Entry 6F3N (X-ray diffraction, 1.85 A resolution); this record covers chains C and D of the 4 polymer chains in the assembly.

# Chain C (and D)
Protein: Adenosylhomocysteinase
Organism: Pseudomonas aeruginosa (strain ATCC 15692 / DSM 22644 / CIP 104116 / JCM 14847 / LMG 12228 / 1C / PRS 101 / PAO1)
Notes: EC 3.3.1.1; chain D of this document is another copy of the same molecule, construct and numbering; everything in this record applies to it too
Reference sequence: Q9I685 (SAHH_PSEAE); numbering as in UniProt (aligned over 1-469)
Chain sequence (472 residues; each row starts with the number of its first residue; numbers below 1 keep their minus sign (Ser-2 is residue -2)):
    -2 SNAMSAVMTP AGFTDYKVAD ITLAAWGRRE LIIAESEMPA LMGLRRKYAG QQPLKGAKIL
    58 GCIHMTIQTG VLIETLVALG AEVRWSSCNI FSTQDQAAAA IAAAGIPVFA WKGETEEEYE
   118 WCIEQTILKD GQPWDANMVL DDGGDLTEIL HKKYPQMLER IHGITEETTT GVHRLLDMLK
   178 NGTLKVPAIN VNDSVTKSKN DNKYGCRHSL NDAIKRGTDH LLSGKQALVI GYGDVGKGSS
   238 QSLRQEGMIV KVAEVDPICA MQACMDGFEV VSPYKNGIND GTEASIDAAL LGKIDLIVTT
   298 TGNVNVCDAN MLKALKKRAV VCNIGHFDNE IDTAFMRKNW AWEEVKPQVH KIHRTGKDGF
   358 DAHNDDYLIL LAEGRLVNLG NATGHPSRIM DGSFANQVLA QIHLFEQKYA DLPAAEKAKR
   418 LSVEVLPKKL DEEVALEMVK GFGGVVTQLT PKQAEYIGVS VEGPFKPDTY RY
Not modelled in the structure: -2 to 9 (chain D: -2 to 8)
Sequence notes: expression tag (-2 to 0)
Bound ions: K+: Gln65, Thr380, His382; Zn2+: Cys85, Asp139, His323
Ligand contacts:
  - adenosine (ADN): Ile60, His61, Thr63, Gln65, Thr66, Asp139, Glu164, Thr165, Lys194, Asp198, His323, Leu373, Asn375, Leu376, Thr380, Gly381, His382, Met387, Phe391
  - NAD (nicotinamide-adenine-dinucleotide), molecule 1: Thr165, Thr166, Thr167, Lys194, Asp198, Asn199, Cys203, Ile227, Gly228, Tyr229, Gly230, Asp231, Val232, Gly233, Ala250, Glu251, Val252, Asp253, Cys256, Thr297, Thr298, Gly299, Asn300, Val303, Ile321, Gly322, His323, Leu373, Asn375, His382
  - NAD, molecule 2: Leu446, Gln450, Ile454, Lys463, Tyr467
Swiss-Prot annotation at these positions:
  - binding site (substrate): Thr63, Asp139, Glu164, Lys194, Asp198
  - binding site (NAD(+)): Thr165 to Thr167, Asn199, Gly228 to Gly233, Glu251, Asn300, Ile321 to His323, Asn375
Reported in the primary citation:
  - mutagenesis - Q65A: decreased catalytic activity on K+ ions
  - mutagenesis - Q65A: decreased binding to adenosine

# Chain C / chain D interface
Residue-residue contacts (145; chain C residue first):
  His170(C) with Tyr453(D); Ile454(D)
  Asp190(C) with Arg468(D), hydrogen bond (backbone-side chain)
  Val192(C) with Ile255(D), hydrophobic; Arg468(D)
  Thr193(C) with Met258(D)
  Lys196(C) with Lys196(D); Arg468(D); Tyr469(D), hydrogen bond (side chain-backbone)
  Asn197(C) with Met258(D); Met262(D)
  Tyr201(C) with Gln259(D); Met262(D), hydrophobic; Asp263(D), hydrogen bond
  Arg204(C) with Met262(D), hydrogen bond (side chain-backbone)
  Gly230(C) with Tyr467(D)
  Asp231(C) with Tyr467(D); Tyr469(D)
  Lys234(C) with Tyr469(D)
  Glu251(C) with Val443(D); Thr444(D), hydrogen bond (backbone-backbone)
  Val252(C) with Val443(D); Thr444(D); Leu446(D), hydrophobic; Phe462(D)
  Asp253(C) with Phe462(D); Lys463(D), salt bridge; Tyr469(D)
  Pro254(C) with Glu429(D); Ala432(D); Leu433(D); Val436(D); Phe462(D)
  Ile255(C) with Val192(D), hydrophobic; Asp428(D); Glu429(D); Ala432(D); Tyr469(D), hydrophobic
  Cys256(C) with Lys463(D); Tyr469(D), hydrophobic
  Ala257(C) with Val436(D)
  Met258(C) with Thr193(D); Lys196(D); Asn197(D); Met435(D), hydrophobic; Val436(D)
  Gln259(C) with Tyr201(D); Tyr469(D), hydrogen bond (side chain-backbone)
  Cys261(C) with Phe439(D), hydrophobic
  Met262(C) with Asn197(D); Tyr201(D), hydrophobic; Arg204(D), hydrogen bond (backbone-side chain); Ile386(D), hydrophobic; Met435(D), hydrophobic; Phe439(D), hydrophobic
  Asp263(C) with Tyr201(D), hydrogen bond
  Val267(C) with Gly441(D); Val442(D), hydrogen bond (backbone-backbone)
  Val268(C) with Val442(D)
  Ser269(C) with Val442(D); Thr444(D), hydrogen bond
  Pro270(C) with Thr444(D)
  Asn273(C) with Val442(D)
  Gly274(C) with Val442(D); Val443(D); Thr444(D); Gln445(D), hydrogen bond (backbone-backbone)
  Ile275(C) with Gln445(D)
  Asn276(C) with Thr447(D)
  Gly299(C) with Tyr453(D)
  Asn300(C) with Leu446(D); Gln450(D); Tyr453(D); Ile454(D)
  Val301(C) with Gln450(D), hydrogen bond (backbone-side chain); Tyr453(D), hydrophobic
  Asn302(C) with Gln450(D), hydrogen bond (backbone-side chain)
  Val303(C) with Gln450(D)
  Asn326(C) with Tyr453(D)
  Ile386(C) with Met262(D), hydrophobic
  Asp428(C) with Ile255(D)
  Glu429(C) with Pro254(D); Ile255(D)
  Ala432(C) with Pro254(D); Ile255(D)
  Leu433(C) with Pro254(D)
  Met435(C) with Met258(D), hydrophobic; Met262(D), hydrophobic
  Val436(C) with Pro254(D); Ala257(D); Met258(D)
  Phe439(C) with Cys261(D), hydrophobic; Met262(D), hydrophobic
  Gly441(C) with Val267(D)
  Val442(C) with Val267(D), hydrogen bond (backbone-backbone); Val268(D); Ser269(D); Asn273(D); Gly274(D)
  Val443(C) with Glu251(D); Val252(D); Gly274(D)
  Thr444(C) with Glu251(D), hydrogen bond (backbone-backbone); Val252(D); Ser269(D), hydrogen bond; Pro270(D); Gly274(D)
  Gln445(C) with Gly274(D), hydrogen bond (backbone-backbone); Ile275(D)
  Leu446(C) with Val252(D), hydrophobic; Asn300(D)
  Thr447(C) with Asn276(D)
  Gln450(C) with Asn300(D); Val301(D), hydrogen bond (side chain-backbone); Asn302(D), hydrogen bond (side chain-backbone); Val303(D)
  Tyr453(C) with His170(D); Gly299(D); Asn300(D); Val301(D), hydrophobic; Asn326(D), hydrogen bond
  Ile454(C) with His170(D); Gly299(D); Asn300(D)
  Phe462(C) with Val252(D); Asp253(D); Pro254(D)
  Lys463(C) with Asp253(D), salt bridge; Cys256(D)
  Tyr467(C) with Gly230(D); Asp231(D); Arg468(D), hydrogen bond (backbone-side chain)
  Arg468(C) with Asp190(D), hydrogen bond (side chain-backbone); Val192(D); Lys196(D); Lys425(D); Tyr467(D), hydrogen bond (side chain-backbone); Arg468(D)
  Tyr469(C) with Lys196(D), hydrogen bond (backbone-side chain); Asp231(D); Lys234(D); Asp253(D); Ile255(D), hydrophobic; Cys256(D), hydrophobic; Gln259(D), hydrogen bond (backbone-side chain)
Interface residues without a listed pair, chain C (66 interface residues in all): Ala250, Tyr271, Lys425, Gly440, Gly455, Thr466
Interface residues without a listed pair, chain D (67 interface residues in all): Ala250, Tyr271, Phe324, Gly440, Gly455, Thr466

# In short
66 residues of chain C face 67 of chain D across their interface, with 25 hydrogen bonds and 2 salt bridges.
Polar contacts include Asp253(C)-Lys463(D), Asp190(C)-Arg468(D) and Lys196(C)-Tyr469(D). Ligands of chain C:
NAD and adenosine. From the paper: Q65A of chain C reduces catalytic activity on K+ ions; Q65A of chain C
reduces binding to adenosine.
Both chains are Adenosylhomocysteinase (Pseudomonas aeruginosa (strain ATCC 15692 / DSM 22644 / CIP 104116 /
JCM 14847 / LMG 12228 / 1C / PRS 101 / PAO1)). Entry 6F3N (Crystal structure of S-adenosyl-L-homocysteine
hydrolase from Pseudomonas aeruginosa cocrystallized with SAH in the presence of K+ ...) was determined by
X-ray diffraction (same publication as 6F3M, 6F3O, 6F3P and 6F3Q).
